7R69 - chains A and C of the 4 polymer chains in the assembly; structure by X-ray diffraction, 1.80 A resolution.

# Chain A (and C)
Protein: L-asparaginase I
Organism: Yersinia pestis
Notes: EC 3.5.1.1; chain C of this document is another copy of the same molecule, construct and numbering; everything in this record applies to it too
Reference sequence: A0A3N4B0Q2 (A0A3N4B0Q2_YERPE); residues 2-338 here = UniProt positions 2-338
Amino-acid sequence (338 residues; row label = number of the first residue in the row):
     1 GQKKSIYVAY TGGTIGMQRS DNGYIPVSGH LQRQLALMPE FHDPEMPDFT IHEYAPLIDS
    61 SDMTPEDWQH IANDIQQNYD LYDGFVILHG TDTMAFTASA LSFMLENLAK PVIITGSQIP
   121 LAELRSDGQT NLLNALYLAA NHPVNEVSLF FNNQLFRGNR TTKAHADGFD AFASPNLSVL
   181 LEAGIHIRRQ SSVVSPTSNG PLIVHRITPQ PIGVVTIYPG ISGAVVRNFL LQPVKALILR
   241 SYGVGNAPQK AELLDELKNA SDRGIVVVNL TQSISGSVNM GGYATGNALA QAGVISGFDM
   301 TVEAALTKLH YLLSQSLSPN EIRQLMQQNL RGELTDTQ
Disordered / not traced: 1-2, 21-22, 185-198, 338 (chain C: 1, 19-25, 184-198, 281-286, 338)
Construct notes: expression tag (1); engineered mutation Asp43 (Arg in A0A3N4B0Q2), Ser273 (Cys in A0A3N4B0Q2)

# How chain A and chain C interact
Pairs across the interface (21; chain A residue first):
  Leu37(A) with Pro39(C)
  Pro39(A) with Leu37(C); Pro39(C)
  Glu40(A) with Leu124(C)
  Met46(A) with Leu124(C), hydrophobic
  Leu124(A) with Glu40(C); Asp43(C); Glu45(C); Met46(C), hydrophobic; Leu133(C), hydrophobic; Tyr137(C), hydrophobic
  Arg125(A) with Leu133(C); Asn134(C), hydrogen bond; Tyr137(C); Ala183(C)
  Leu133(A) with Arg125(C)
  Asn134(A) with Arg125(C), hydrogen bond
  Tyr137(A) with Arg125(C)
  Ala183(A) with Arg125(C), hydrogen bond (backbone-side chain)
  Gly184(A) with Arg125(C), hydrogen bond (backbone-side chain); Phe169(C)
Interface residues without a listed pair, chain A (13 interface residues in all): Asp43, Glu45

# Overview
Chain A and chain C each contribute 13 residues to their interface; the contacts include 4 hydrogen bonds.
Polar pairs include Arg125(A)-Asn134(C), Ala183(A)-Arg125(C) and Gly184(A)-Arg125(C).
Both chains are L-asparaginase I (Yersinia pestis). Entry 7R69 (Crystal structure of mutant R43D/C273S of
L-Asparaginase I from Yersinia pestis) was determined by X-ray diffraction together with 7R6A and 7R6B from
the same study.
